Entry 3U1J (X-ray diffraction, 1.80 A resolution); this record covers chains B and E of the 3 polymer chains in the assembly.

# Chain B
Name: Serine protease NS3
From: Dengue virus 3
Notes: EC 3.4.21.91, 3.6.1.15, 3.6.4.13
UniProtKB: Q5UB51 (POLG_DEN3I); residues 1-182 here correspond to UniProt positions 1474-1655 (UniProt number = residue number + 1473)
Chain sequence (191 residues; each row starts with the number of its first residue; numbers below 1 keep their minus sign (Gly-8 is residue -8)):
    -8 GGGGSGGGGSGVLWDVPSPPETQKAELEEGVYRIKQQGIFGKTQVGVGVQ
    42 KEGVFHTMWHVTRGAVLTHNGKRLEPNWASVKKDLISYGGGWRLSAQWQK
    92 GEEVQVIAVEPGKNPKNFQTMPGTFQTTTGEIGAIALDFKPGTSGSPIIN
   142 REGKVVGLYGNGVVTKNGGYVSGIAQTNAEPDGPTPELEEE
Not modelled in the structure: -8 to 5, 172-182
Construct notes: expression tag (-8 to 0)
Reported in the primary citation:
  - specificity-determining residues: Gln27, Thr34, Val36, Val155 (proposed by the authors, not directly observed)
  - specificity-determining residues: Ile30, Phe31
  - catalytic residues: His51, Asp75, Gly133, Thr134, Ser135
  - contacts within the chain: His51-Asp75 (hydrogen bond), His51-Ser135 (hydrogen bond)
  - mutagenesis - N152A, I165A: decreased catalytic activity (citing earlier work)

# Chain E
Name: Pancreatic trypsin inhibitor
From: Bos taurus
UniProtKB: P00974 (BPT1_BOVIN); residues 1-58 here correspond to UniProt positions 36-93 (UniProt number = residue number + 35)
Chain sequence (58 residues; numbered 1 to 58; the number before each row is that of its first residue):
     1 RPDFCLEPPYTGPCKARIIRYFYNAKAGLCQTFVYGGCRAKRNNFKSAED
    51 CMRTCGGA
Not modelled in the structure: 57-58
Disulfides: Cys5-Cys55, Cys14-Cys38, Cys30-Cys51
Swiss-Prot annotation at these positions:
  - site: Lys15, Ala16 (Reactive bond for trypsin)

# Chain B / chain E interface
Pairs across the interface (38; chain B residue first):
  Ile30(B) with Ile19(E); Tyr21(E), hydrophobic; Lys46(E)
  Phe31(B) with Thr32(E)
  Thr34(B) with Arg17(E), hydrogen bond
  Gln35(B) with Arg17(E)
  Val36(B) with Ala16(E); Arg17(E), hydrogen bond (backbone-backbone); Ile18(E), hydrophobic
  His51(B) with Cys14(E); Lys15(E); Ala16(E); Gly36(E); Gly37(E); Cys38(E)
  Arg54(B) with Gly37(E)
  Pro102(B) with Arg17(E)
  Asp129(B) with Lys15(E), salt bridge
  Phe130(B) with Lys15(E), hydrogen bond (backbone-side chain)
  Pro132(B) with Lys15(E); Ala16(E); Arg17(E); Val34(E), hydrophobic
  Gly133(B) with Lys15(E), hydrogen bond (backbone-backbone); Ala16(E); Arg17(E)
  Thr134(B) with Lys15(E), hydrogen bond (backbone-backbone)
  Ser135(B) with Lys15(E), hydrogen bond (backbone-backbone); Ala16(E), hydrogen bond (side chain-backbone)
  Tyr150(B) with Lys15(E)
  Gly151(B) with Pro13(E); Cys14(E); Lys15(E), hydrogen bond (backbone-backbone)
  Asn152(B) with Cys14(E)
  Gly153(B) with Pro13(E), hydrogen bond (backbone-backbone)
  Val154(B) with Pro13(E), hydrophobic
  Tyr161(B) with Pro13(E), hydrogen bond (side chain-backbone); Lys15(E)
Other interface residues (no listed pair), chain B (23 interface residues in all): Val52, Lys131, Val155
Other interface residues (no listed pair), chain E (15 interface residues in all): Arg20
From the paper, about this interface:
  - specific contacts: Asp129(B)-Lys15(E), Phe130(B)-Lys15(E) (backbone contact), Gly153(B)-Pro13(E) (backbone contact), Val155(B)-Pro13(E)
  - interface residues, chain B: His51(B), Asn152(B)
  - interface residues, chain E: Pro13(E)

# Overview
The interface between chain B and chain E involves 23 residues on one side and 15 on the other, with 10
hydrogen bonds and 1 salt bridge. Polar contacts include Asp129(B)-Lys15(E), Thr34(B)-Arg17(E) and
Phe130(B)-Lys15(E). The authors report contacts between Asp129(B) and Lys15(E) and Val155(B) and Pro13(E);
backbone contacts between Phe130(B) and Lys15(E) and Gly153(B) and Pro13(E). From the paper: catalytic
residues His51(B), Asp75(B) and Gly133(B) among others; N152A and I165A of chain B reduce catalytic activity.
Here chain B is Serine protease NS3 (Dengue virus 3) and chain E is Pancreatic trypsin inhibitor (Bos taurus).
Entry 3U1J (Aprotinin bound to Dengue virus protease) was determined by X-ray diffraction together with 3U1I
from the same study.
